Entry 9EOK (electron microscopy, 23.00 A resolution (very low resolution: no residue pairs are listed; an interface is given only as per-side residue counts)); this record covers chains Y and Z of the 42 polymer chains in the assembly.

[Chain Y (and Z)]
Protein: Tubulin beta-4 chain
Organism: Xenopus laevis
Notes: chain Z of this document is another copy of the same molecule, construct and numbering; everything in this record applies to it too
Reference sequence: P30883 (TBB4_XENLA); the author numbering skips numbers that UniProt does not, so the offset changes along the chain: 1-44 = UniProt 1-44; 47-360 = UniProt 45-358; 369-455 = UniProt 359-445
Amino-acid sequence (445 residues; row label = number of the first residue in the row; note: 10 numbers in that range are skipped by the numbering (no residue carries them; nothing is unmodelled there)):
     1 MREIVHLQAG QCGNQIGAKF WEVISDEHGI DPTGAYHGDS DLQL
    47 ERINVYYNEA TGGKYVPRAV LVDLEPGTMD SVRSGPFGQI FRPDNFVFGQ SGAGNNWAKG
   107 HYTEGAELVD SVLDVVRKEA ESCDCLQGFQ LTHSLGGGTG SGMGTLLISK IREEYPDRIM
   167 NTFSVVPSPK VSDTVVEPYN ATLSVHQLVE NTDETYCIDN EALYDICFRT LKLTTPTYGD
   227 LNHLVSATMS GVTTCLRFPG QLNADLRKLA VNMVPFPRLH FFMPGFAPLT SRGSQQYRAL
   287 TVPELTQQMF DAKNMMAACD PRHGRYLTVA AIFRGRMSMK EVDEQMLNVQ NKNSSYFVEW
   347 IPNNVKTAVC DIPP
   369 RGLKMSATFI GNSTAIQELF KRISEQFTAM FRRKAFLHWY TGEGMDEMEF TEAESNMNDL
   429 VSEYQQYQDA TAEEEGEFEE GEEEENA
Disordered / not traced: 437-455
Curated features (UniProtKB/Swiss-Prot):
  - motif: Met1 to Ile4 (MREI motif)
  - binding site (GTP): Gln11, Glu71, Ser140, Gly144, Thr145, Gly146, Asn206, Asn228
  - binding site (Mg(2+)): Glu71
  - modified residue: Glu448 (5-glutamyl polyglutamate)
Small-molecule neighbours:
  - GDP (guanosine-5'-diphosphate): Gly10, Gln11, Cys12, Gln15, Ile16, Ala99, Asn101, Ser140, Gly142, Gly143, Gly144, Thr145, Gly146, Asp179, Thr180, Glu183, Asn206, Tyr224, Leu227, Asn228
  - GTP (guanosine-5'-triphosphate): Gln247, Leu248, Lys254
  - taxol (TA1): Glu22, Val23, Asp26, Glu27, Leu217, Leu219, Asp226, His229, Leu230, Ala233, Ser236, Phe272, Pro274, Leu275, Thr276, Arg278, Gln281, Arg320, Pro360, Arg369, Gly370, Leu371

[How chain Y and chain Z interact]
At this resolution (23 A) residue pairs are not listed: 42 residues of chain Y and 35 of chain Z lie at the interface.

[Summary]
42 residues of chain Y and 35 residues of chain Z are in contact. Bound to chain Y: GTP, GDP and taxol.
UniProt lists 8 GTP-binding residues and Mg2+-binding residue Glu71(Y) on chain Y.
Both chains are Tubulin beta-4 chain (Xenopus laevis). Entry 9EOK (Minus end of the vertebrate gamma-tubulin
ring complex-capped microtubule) was determined by electron microscopy together with 9EOJ from the same study.
